5CI2 - chain A; structure by X-ray diffraction, 2.25 A resolution.

[Chain A]
Protein: Ribonucleoside-diphosphate reductase 1 subunit beta
Source organism: Escherichia coli O157:H7
Notes: EC 1.17.4.1
UniProtKB: P69925 (RIR2_ECO57); residues 1-375 here correspond to UniProt positions 2-376 (UniProt number = residue number + 1)
Sequence (375 residues; row label = number of the first residue in the row):
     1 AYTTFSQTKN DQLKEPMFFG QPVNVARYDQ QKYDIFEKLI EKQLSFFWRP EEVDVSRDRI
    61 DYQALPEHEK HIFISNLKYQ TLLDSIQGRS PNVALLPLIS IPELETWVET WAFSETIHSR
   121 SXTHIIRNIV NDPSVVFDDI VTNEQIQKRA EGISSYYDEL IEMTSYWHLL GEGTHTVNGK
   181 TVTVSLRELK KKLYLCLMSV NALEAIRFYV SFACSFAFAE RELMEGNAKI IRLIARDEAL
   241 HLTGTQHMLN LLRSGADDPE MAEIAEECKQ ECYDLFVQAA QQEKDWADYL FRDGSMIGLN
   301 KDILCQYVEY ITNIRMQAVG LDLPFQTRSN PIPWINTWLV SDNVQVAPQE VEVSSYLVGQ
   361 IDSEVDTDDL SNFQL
Disordered / not traced: 350-375
Modified positions: 51T (2,3,6-trifluoro-L-tyrosine) at position 122
Sequence notes: engineered mutation 51T_122 (Tyr123 in P69925)
Bound ions: mu-oxo-diiron Fe: D84, E115, H118, E204, E238, H241
Small-molecule neighbours: mu-oxo-diiron (FEO): D84, W111, E115, H118, E204, F208, I234, E238, H241
Curated features (UniProtKB/Swiss-Prot):
  - binding site (Fe cation): D84, E115, H118, E204, E238, H241
What the authors report for this chain:
  - mu-oxo-diiron coordination: D84
  - conformationally variable residues (order/disorder transition): S341 to Q349

[Overview]
Bound to chain A: mu-oxo-diiron. The mu-oxo-diiron Fe site is built by D84, E115, H118, E204, E238 and H241.
UniProt lists 6 Fe cation-binding residues. From the paper: mu-oxo-diiron coordination by D84; conformational
variability at S341.
Chain A is Ribonucleoside-diphosphate reductase 1 subunit beta (Escherichia coli O157:H7); the structure,
Ribonucleotide reductase Y122 2,3,6-F3Y variant, was determined by X-ray diffraction together with 5CI3, 5CI0,
5CI1 and 5CI4 from the same study.
